PDB entry 8F2O | electron microscopy, 3.00 A resolution | chains J and L of the 47 polymer chains in the assembly

# Chain J (and L)
Protein: Major capsid protein
From: Bacillus phage phi29
Notes: chain L of this document is another copy of the same molecule, construct and numbering; everything in this record applies to it too
UniProt: P13849 (CAPSD_BPPH2); residues 1-448 here = UniProt positions 1-448
Amino-acid sequence (448 residues; each row starts with the number of its first residue):
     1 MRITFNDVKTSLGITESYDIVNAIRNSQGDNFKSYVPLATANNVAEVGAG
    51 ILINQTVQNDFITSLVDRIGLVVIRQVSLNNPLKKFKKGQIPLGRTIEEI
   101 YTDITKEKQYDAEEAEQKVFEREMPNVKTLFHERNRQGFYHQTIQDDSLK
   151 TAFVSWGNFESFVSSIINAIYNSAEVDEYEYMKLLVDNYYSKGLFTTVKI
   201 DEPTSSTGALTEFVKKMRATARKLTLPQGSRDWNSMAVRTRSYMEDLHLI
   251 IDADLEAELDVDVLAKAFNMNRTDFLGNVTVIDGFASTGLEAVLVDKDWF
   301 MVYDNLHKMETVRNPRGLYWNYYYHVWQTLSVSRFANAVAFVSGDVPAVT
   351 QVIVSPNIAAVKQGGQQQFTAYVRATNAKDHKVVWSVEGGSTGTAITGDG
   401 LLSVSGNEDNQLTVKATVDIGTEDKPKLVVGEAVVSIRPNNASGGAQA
Disordered / not traced: 441-448

# Chain J / chain L interface
Contacting residue pairs (13; chain J residue first):
  Ala39(J) - Glu107(L)  hydrogen bond (backbone-side chain)
  Asn43(J) - Gln109(L)
  Ala360(J) - Ser206(L)
  Ala360(J) - Thr207(L)  hydrogen bond (backbone-backbone)
  Val361(J) - Ser205(L)
  Val361(J) - Ser206(L)
  Lys362(J) - Thr204(L)  hydrogen bond (side chain-backbone)
  Lys362(J) - Ser205(L)  hydrogen bond (backbone-backbone)
  Gly365(J) - Ser205(L)
  Gln366(J) - Ser205(L)
  Gln367(J) - Ser206(L)  hydrogen bond
  Arg438(J) - Thr204(L)  hydrogen bond (side chain-backbone)
  Arg438(J) - Ser205(L)
Interface residues without a listed pair, chain J (13 interface residues in all): Gly29, Pro37, Thr40, Ala359
Interface residues without a listed pair, chain L (10 interface residues in all): Lys106, Lys108, Asp262, Asp380

# In short
The interface between chain J and chain L involves 13 residues on one side and 10 on the other; the contacts
include 6 hydrogen bonds. Polar contacts include Ala39(J)-Glu107(L), Lys362(J)-Thr204(L) and
Gln367(J)-Ser206(L).
Chain J and chain L are both Major capsid protein (Bacillus phage phi29); the structure, Phi-29 expanded,
DNA-packaged fiberless prohead, was determined by electron microscopy (same publication as 8F2M and 8F2N).
